Entry 9BER (electron microscopy, 4.10 A resolution (low resolution: residue-level contacts below are approximate; hydrogen-bond / salt-bridge calls are withheld)); this record covers chains J and K of the 12 polymer chains in the assembly.

[Chain J]
Molecule: PGT122 heavy chain
From: Homo sapiens
Notes: fragment: Fab
Amino-acid sequence (132 residues; row label = number of the first residue in the row; a row labelled like 82A-82C holds insertion residues (82A, then the next letters in order)):
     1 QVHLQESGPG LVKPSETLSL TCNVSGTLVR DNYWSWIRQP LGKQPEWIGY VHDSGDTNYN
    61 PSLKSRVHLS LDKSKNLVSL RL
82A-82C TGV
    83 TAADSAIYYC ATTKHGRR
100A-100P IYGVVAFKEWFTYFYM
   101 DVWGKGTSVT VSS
Disulfide bonds: Cys22-Cys92

[Chain K]
Molecule: PGT122 light chain
From: Homo sapiens
Notes: fragment: Fab
Amino-acid sequence (105 residues; row label = number of the first residue in the row; note: 4 numbers in that range are skipped by the numbering (no residue carries them; nothing is unmodelled there); a row labelled like 66A-66C holds insertion residues (66A, then the next letters in order)):
     5 TF
    11 VSVAPGQTAR ITCGEESLGS RSVIWYQQRP GQAPSLIIYN NNDRPSGIPD RFSGSP
66A-66C GST
    67 FGTTATLTIT SVEAGDEADY YCHIWDSRR
95A-95C PTN
    96 WVFGEGTTLI V
  106A L
Disulfide bonds: Cys23-Cys88

[Interface between chain J and chain K]
Residue-residue contacts (6; chain J residue first):
  Gln44(J) with Phe98(K)
  Pro45(J) with Phe98(K)
  Glu46(J) with Val97(K)
  Trp47(J) with Trp96(K)
  Arg100(J) with Asn50(K)
  Tyr100M(J) with Trp91(K)
Also at the interface, not in a pair above, chain J (16 interface residues in all): Gln39, Tyr59, Asn60, Pro61, Tyr91, Thr100L, Tyr100O, Met100P, Trp103, Gly104
Also at the interface, not in a pair above, chain K (11 interface residues in all): Tyr36, Gln38, Ala43, Pro44, Leu46, Tyr87

[Overview]
16 residues of chain J face 11 of chain K across their interface.
Chain J is PGT122 heavy chain and chain K is PGT122 light chain, both from Homo sapiens; the structure,
Cryo-EM structure of the HIV-1 JR-FL IDL Env trimer in complex with PGT122 Fab, was determined by electron
microscopy together with 9BEW and 9BF6 from the same study.
